Entry 2XJM (X-ray diffraction, 2.30 A resolution); this record covers chains A and I of the 12 polymer chains in the assembly.

== Chain A (and I) ==
Molecule: DNA protection during starvation protein
From: Streptococcus suis
Notes: EC 1.16.-.-; chain I of this document is another copy of the same molecule, construct and numbering; everything in this record applies to it too
UniProtKB: P0CB53 (DPS_STRSU); numbering as in UniProt (aligned over 8-172)
Amino-acid sequence (165 residues; row label = number of the first residue in the row):
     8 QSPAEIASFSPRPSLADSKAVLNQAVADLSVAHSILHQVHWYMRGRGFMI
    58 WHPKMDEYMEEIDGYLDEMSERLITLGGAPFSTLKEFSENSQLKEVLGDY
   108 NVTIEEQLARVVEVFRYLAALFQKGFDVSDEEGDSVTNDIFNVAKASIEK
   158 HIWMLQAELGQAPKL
Unresolved in the structure: 8-22 (chain I: 8-21)
Bound ions: Co2+ site 1: H47 (shared with 2 residues of chain C); Co2+ site 2: D74, E78 (shared with 1 residue of chain C); Ca2+ near N108 (its only coordinating residue here)
UniProt features mapped onto this chain:
  - binding site (Fe cation): H47, D74, E78
  - natural variant: A27 (A27S: In strain: 825), I42 (I42L: In strain: 849), L91 (L91F: In strain: 854), V103 (V103A: In strain: KU5), L104 (L104P: In strain: 6407, 825 and 3 more), T110 (T110M: In strain: 6407 and 825), A116 (A116V: In strain: 849 and BA 70/12), S154 (S154N: In strain: 836), K171 (K171G: In strain: KU5)
  - mutagenesis: H47 (H47A: Decreases the iron incorporation considerably), H59 (H59A: Decreases the iron incorporation considerably and induces Fe(2+) oxidation-dependent degradation), D63 (D63A: Decreases the iron incorporation but is still capable of binding iron to some extent), D74 (D74A: Abolishes the iron incorporation), E78 (E78A: Abolishes the iron incorporation; E78D: Decreases the iron incorporation considerably), D137 (D137A/F: No major effects), D146 (D146A: No major effects; D146F: Decreases the iron incorporation considerably)

== Chain A / chain I interface ==
Residue-residue contacts - 17 pairs, chain A then chain I:
  F133(A) - S142(I)
  D146(A) - D146(I)
  N149(A) - S142(I)  hydrogen bond
  N149(A) - V143(I)
  N149(A) - D146(I)
  K152(A) - S142(I)  hydrogen bond
  K152(A) - V143(I)
  A153(A) - V143(I)  hydrophobic
  E156(A) - R79(I)  salt bridge
  E156(A) - T82(I)
  K157(A) - E78(I)  salt bridge
  W160(A) - E78(I)
  W160(A) - I81(I)
  W160(A) - T82(I)
  P170(A) - I81(I)
  P170(A) - T82(I)
  L172(A) - T82(I)

== In short ==
The interface between chain A and chain I involves 10 residues on one side and 7 on the other, with 2 hydrogen
bonds and 2 salt bridges. Polar contacts include E156(A)-R79(I), K157(A)-E78(I) and N149(A)-S142(I).
Both chains are DNA protection during starvation protein (Streptococcus suis). Entry 2XJM (Crystal structure
of Streptococcus suis Dpr with cobalt) was determined by X-ray diffraction, deposited together with 2XJN, 2XJO
and 2XKQ.
